3BLX - chains E and G of the 8 polymer chains in the assembly; structure by X-ray diffraction, 2.70 A resolution.

Chain E (and G):
Molecule: Isocitrate dehydrogenase [NAD] subunit 1
Source organism: Saccharomyces cerevisiae
Notes: EC 1.1.1.41; chain G of this document is another copy of the same molecule, construct and numbering; everything in this record applies to it too
UniProtKB: P28834 (IDH1_YEAST); residues 1-349 here correspond to UniProt positions 12-360 (UniProt number = residue number + 11)
Amino-acid sequence (349 residues; numbered 1 to 349; the number before each row is that of its first residue):
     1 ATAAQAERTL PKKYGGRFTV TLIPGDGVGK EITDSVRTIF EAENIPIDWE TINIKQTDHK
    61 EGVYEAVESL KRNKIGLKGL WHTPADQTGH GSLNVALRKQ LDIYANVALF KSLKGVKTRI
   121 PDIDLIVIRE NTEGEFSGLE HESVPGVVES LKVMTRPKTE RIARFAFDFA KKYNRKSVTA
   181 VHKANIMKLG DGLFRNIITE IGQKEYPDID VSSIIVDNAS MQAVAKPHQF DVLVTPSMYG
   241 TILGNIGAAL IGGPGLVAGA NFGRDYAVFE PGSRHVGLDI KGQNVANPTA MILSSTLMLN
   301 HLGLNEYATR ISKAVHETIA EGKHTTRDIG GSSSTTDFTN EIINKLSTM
Unresolved in the structure: 1-7, 57 (chain G: 1-12, 278-280)
UniProt features mapped onto this chain:
  - binding site (substrate): Arg98, Arg129, Asp217
  - binding site (Mg(2+)): Asp217
  - site: Lys183 (Critical for catalysis)

Interface between chain E and chain G:
Pairs across the interface - 5 pairs, chain E then chain G:
  His141(E) - Glu149(G)  salt bridge
  Val144(E) - Val147(G)  hydrophobic
  Val147(E) - Val144(G)  hydrophobic
  Glu149(E) - His141(G)  salt bridge
  Glu149(E) - Glu149(G)
Other interface residues (no listed pair), chain E (5 interface residues in all): Leu151
Other interface residues (no listed pair), chain G (5 interface residues in all): Leu151

Overview:
Chain E and chain G each contribute 5 residues to their interface; the contacts include 2 salt bridges. The
salt-bridged pair is His141(E)-Glu149(G). UniProt lists 3 substrate-binding residues and Mg2+-binding residue
Asp217(E) on chain E.
Both chains are Isocitrate dehydrogenase [NAD] subunit 1 (Saccharomyces cerevisiae). Entry 3BLX (Yeast
Isocitrate Dehydrogenase (Apo Form)) was determined by X-ray diffraction together with 3BLV and 3BLW from the
same study.
